6FB6 - chains B and D of the 6 polymer chains in the assembly; structure by X-ray diffraction, 2.60 A resolution.

# Chain B
Protein: I-CreI monomer B
From: Chlamydomonas reinhardtii
Amino-acid sequence (154 residues; row label = number of the first residue in the row):
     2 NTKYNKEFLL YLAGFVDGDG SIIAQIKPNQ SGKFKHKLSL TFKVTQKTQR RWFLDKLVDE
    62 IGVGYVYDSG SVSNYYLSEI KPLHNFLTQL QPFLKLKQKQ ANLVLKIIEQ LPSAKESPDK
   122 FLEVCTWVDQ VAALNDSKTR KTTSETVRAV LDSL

# Chain D
Molecule: 14-nt DNA strand
Sequence (14 nucleotides; each row starts with the number of its first residue):
   501 TCAGACTTGT CCAC

# Interface between chain B and chain D
Pairs across the interface - 22 pairs, chain B then chain D:
  Ser32(B) - DT501(D)  sugar contact
  Ser32(B) - DC502(D)  base contact
  Gly33(B) - DC502(D)  phosphate contact
  Lys34(B) - DC502(D)  hydrogen bond to the phosphate
  Lys38(B) - DA503(D)  hydrogen bond to the base
  Lys38(B) - DG504(D)  hydrogen bond to the base
  Tyr66(B) - DA505(D)  hydrogen bond to the phosphate
  Tyr68(B) - DA505(D)  hydrogen bond to the phosphate
  Tyr68(B) - DC506(D)  phosphate contact
  Tyr68(B) - DT507(D)  phosphate contact
  Ser70(B) - DT508(D)  base contact
  Tyr77(B) - DC506(D)  hydrogen bond to the base
  Ser79(B) - DG504(D)  phosphate contact
  Ser79(B) - DA505(D)  phosphate contact
  Glu80(B) - DG504(D)  phosphate contact
  Ile81(B) - DG504(D)  phosphate contact
  Lys116(B) - DA503(D)  salt bridge to the phosphate
  Asp137(B) - DA513(D)  sugar contact
  Lys139(B) - DC511(D)  base contact
  Lys139(B) - DC512(D)  sugar contact
  Lys139(B) - DA513(D)  phosphate contact
  Thr140(B) - DG509(D)  base contact
Interface residues without a listed pair, chain B (16 interface residues in all): Asn30
Interface residues without a listed pair, chain D (13 interface residues in all): DT510

# Overview
16 residues of chain B face 13 of chain D across their interface, with 6 hydrogen bonds and 1 salt bridge.
Among the polar pairs are Lys38(B)-DA503(D), Lys38(B)-DG504(D) and Tyr77(B)-DC506(D).
Chain B is I-CreI monomer B (Chlamydomonas reinhardtii) and chain D is a 14-nt DNA strand; the structure,
Crystal Structure of a Tailored I-CreI Homing Endonuclease Protein (3115 variant) in complex with an altered
..., was determined by X-ray diffraction together with 6FB0, 6FB1, 6FB2, 6FB5, 6FB7, 6FB8 and 6FB9 from the
same study.
